6VQW - chains B and K of the 11 polymer chains in the assembly; structure by electron microscopy, 3.42 A resolution.

[Chain B]
Name: CRISPR-associated protein Csy1
From: Pseudomonas aeruginosa
UniProtKB: Q02ML9 (CSY1_PSEAB); residues 1-434 here = UniProt positions 1-434
Chain sequence (434 residues; each row starts with the number of its first residue):
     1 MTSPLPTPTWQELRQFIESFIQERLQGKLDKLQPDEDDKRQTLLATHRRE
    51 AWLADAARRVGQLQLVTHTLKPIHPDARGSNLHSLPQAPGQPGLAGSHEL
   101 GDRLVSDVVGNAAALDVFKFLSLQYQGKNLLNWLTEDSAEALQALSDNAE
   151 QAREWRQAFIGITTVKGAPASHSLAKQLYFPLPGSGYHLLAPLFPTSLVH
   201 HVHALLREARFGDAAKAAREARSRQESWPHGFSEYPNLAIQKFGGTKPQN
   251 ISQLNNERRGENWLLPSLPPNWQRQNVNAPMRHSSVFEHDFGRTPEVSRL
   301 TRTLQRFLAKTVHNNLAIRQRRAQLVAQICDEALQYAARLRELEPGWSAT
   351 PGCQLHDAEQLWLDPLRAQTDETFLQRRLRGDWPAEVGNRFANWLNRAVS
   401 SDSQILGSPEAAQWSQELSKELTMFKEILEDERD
Unresolved in the structure: 1-174, 368-375, 400-409

[Chain K]
Molecule: CrRNA
From: Pseudomonas aeruginosa
Sequence (60 nucleotides; numbered 1 to 60; the number before each row is that of its first residue):
     1 CUAAGAAAUUCACGGCGGGCUUGAUGUCCGCGUCUACCUGGUUCACUGCC
    51 GUAUAGGCAG
Unresolved in the structure: 41-60
Construct notes: conflict A53 (G1446 in 313291946)

[Interface between chain B and chain K]
Pairs across the interface - 12 pairs, chain B then chain K:
  Ala-175(B) / G5(K)  base contact
  Lys-176(B) / A3(K)  base contact
  Lys-176(B) / A4(K)  salt bridge to the phosphate
  Lys-176(B) / G5(K)  base contact
  Gln-177(B) / A4(K)  hydrogen bond to the base
  Leu-178(B) / U2(K)  phosphate contact
  Leu-178(B) / A3(K)  phosphate contact
  Tyr-179(B) / C1(K)  hydrogen bond to the base
  Tyr-179(B) / U2(K)  hydrogen bond to the phosphate
  Tyr-187(B) / C1(K)  base contact
  Pro-192(B) / A3(K)  base contact
  Leu-193(B) / A3(K)  hydrogen bond to the base
Other interface residues (no listed pair), chain B (9 interface residues in all): Pro-195
Other interface residues (no listed pair), chain K (6 interface residues in all): A6

[Summary]
9 residues of chain B and 6 residues of chain K are in contact; the contacts include 4 hydrogen bonds and 1
salt bridge. Polar pairs include Gln-177(B)/A4(K), Tyr-179(B)/C1(K) and Leu-193(B)/A3(K).
Chain B is CRISPR-associated protein Csy1 and chain K is CrRNA, both from Pseudomonas aeruginosa; the
structure, Type I-F CRISPR-Csy complex with its inhibitor AcrF8, was determined by electron microscopy
together with 6VQV and 6VQX from the same study.
